Entry 7TDZ (electron microscopy, 6.90 A resolution (low resolution: residue-level contacts below are approximate; hydrogen-bond / salt-bridge calls are withheld)); this record covers chains L and A of the 32 polymer chains in the assembly.

== Chain L ==
Molecule: Nup205
From: Xenopus laevis
UniProt: Q642R6 (Q642R6_XENLA); numbering as in UniProt (aligned over 1-2011)
Amino-acid sequence (2011 residues; each row starts with the number of its first residue):
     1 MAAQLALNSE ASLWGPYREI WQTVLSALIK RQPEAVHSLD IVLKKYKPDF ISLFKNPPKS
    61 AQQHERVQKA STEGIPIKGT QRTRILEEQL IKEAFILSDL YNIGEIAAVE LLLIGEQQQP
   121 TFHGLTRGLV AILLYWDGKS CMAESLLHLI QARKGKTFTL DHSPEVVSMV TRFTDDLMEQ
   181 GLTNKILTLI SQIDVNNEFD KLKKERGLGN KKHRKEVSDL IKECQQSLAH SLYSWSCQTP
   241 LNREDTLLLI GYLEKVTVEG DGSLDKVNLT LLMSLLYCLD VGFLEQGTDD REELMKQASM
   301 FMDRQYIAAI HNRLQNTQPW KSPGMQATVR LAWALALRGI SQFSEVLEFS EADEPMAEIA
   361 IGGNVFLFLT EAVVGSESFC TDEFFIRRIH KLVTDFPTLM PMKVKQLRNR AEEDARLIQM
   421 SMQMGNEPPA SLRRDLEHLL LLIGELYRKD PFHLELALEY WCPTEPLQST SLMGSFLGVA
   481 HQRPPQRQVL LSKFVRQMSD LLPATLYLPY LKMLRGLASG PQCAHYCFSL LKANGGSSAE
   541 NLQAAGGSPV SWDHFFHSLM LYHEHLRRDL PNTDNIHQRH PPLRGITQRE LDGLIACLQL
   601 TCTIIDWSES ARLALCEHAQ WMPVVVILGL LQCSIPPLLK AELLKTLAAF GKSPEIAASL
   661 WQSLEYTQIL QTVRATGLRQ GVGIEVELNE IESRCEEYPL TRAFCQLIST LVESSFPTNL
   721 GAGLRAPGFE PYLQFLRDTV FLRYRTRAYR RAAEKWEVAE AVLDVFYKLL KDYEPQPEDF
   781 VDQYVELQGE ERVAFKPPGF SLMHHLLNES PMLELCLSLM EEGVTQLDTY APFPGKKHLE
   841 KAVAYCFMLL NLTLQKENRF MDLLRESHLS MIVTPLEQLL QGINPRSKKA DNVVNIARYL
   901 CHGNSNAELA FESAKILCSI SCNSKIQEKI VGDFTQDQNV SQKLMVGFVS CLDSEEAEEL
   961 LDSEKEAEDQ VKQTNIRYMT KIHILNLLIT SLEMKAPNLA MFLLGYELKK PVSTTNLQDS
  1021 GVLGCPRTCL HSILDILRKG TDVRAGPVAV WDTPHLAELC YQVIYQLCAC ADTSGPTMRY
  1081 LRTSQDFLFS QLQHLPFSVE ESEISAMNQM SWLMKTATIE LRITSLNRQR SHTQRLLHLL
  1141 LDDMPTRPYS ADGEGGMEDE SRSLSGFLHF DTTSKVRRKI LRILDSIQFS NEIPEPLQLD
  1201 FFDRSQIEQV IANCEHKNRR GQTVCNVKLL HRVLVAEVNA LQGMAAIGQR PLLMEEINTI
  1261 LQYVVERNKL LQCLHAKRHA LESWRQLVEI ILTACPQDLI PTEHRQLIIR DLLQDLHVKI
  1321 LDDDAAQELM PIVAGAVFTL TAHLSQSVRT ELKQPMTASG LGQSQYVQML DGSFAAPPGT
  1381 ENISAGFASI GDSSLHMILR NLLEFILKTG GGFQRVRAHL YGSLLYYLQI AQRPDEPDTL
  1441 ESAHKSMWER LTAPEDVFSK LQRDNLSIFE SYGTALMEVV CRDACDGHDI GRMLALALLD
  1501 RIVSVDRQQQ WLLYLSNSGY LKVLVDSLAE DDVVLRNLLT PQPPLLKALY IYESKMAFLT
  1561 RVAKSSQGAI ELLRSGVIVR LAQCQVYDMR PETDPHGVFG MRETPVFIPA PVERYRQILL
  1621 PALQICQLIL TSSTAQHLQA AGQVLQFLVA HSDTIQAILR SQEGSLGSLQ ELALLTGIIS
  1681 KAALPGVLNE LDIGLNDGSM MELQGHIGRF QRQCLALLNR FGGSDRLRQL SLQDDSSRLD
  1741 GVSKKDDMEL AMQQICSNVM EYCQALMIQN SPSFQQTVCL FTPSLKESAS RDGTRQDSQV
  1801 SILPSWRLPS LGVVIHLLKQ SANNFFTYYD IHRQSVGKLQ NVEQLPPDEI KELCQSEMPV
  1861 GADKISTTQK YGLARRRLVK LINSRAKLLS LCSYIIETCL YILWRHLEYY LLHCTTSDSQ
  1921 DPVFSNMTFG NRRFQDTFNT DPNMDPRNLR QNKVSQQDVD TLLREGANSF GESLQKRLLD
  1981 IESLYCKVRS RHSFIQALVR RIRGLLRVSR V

== Chain A ==
Molecule: Nup160
From: Xenopus laevis
UniProt: A0A1L8GIX3 (A0A1L8GIX3_XENLA); residues 1-1435 here = UniProt positions 1-1435
Amino-acid sequence (1435 residues; row label = number of the first residue in the row):
     1 MAAAERHMTP FQAIDWAGSI TLPMVQRVGG FTRAIMAASV NLERSYMELI GAERETSRRN
    61 FRDLSLRPDV NLVIGGPKYA DCAGGYCYSE SSSLLSATRN RFLHWTSYAD TLELVEISLD
   121 INLVNNAVRL RILNCSILPG GVHICETPNN IVVLILTNQT VHRLILPHPS RMYRSEIISD
   181 SHIQSIFTDI GKTNFHDPSN TYVIPAIPGR APNTTASTAW LSSDGEALFA LPSISGGILV
   241 IKMPPHDMEG LVTIAELKQS SVMQRLLTGW MPSSIRGDQG PAHLPVSLAV HTLDHDSYLF
   301 ALCQDHKLRM WSYKDQMCLM VADMLEYVPV SKDIRQTAGT GHKLRLAFSE TLGILYLGVY
   361 LHTPKQGQFC VFQLMCAESN RYSLDHISSI FTNQETLIDF TFTLTSMDIW ALWLDDDNQT
   421 VVKHINFEEN QAGQWNPVFV NPLPEDDLAI SDEQEPQEAY LECLFAPGRF TIAAVQKAIQ
   481 ILRKGSGRVL DLSWEELRKD VTLTVENEIQ NAVIDYDVSQ EEFRQINIEN WCKFYTCCLQ
   541 YQETLSRPLA LLVHPDTNMV CLLRKGFLSF LAPCSLVEHL YLVPAEHLLT VDESVISDDI
   601 DAASDIVNLI QCLRMIADYI SEDMAYLMES ACCHLQSPER VAEQILEDLI ANDIDNIMEN
   661 IQNKLQDTRN PIRAIGFLLQ NMDYETNADM EQPQPNTRLN LSTLYGSITA SSVVCQAICK
   721 ISATRFLICR DLLILQHLLL RLGDMALIGA GQLLHSQQEL IPRAAQLLLS YYMIRWGSQC
   781 LACAVPVDIL ESNLQHLSVL ELSDSQVEKR RYTSGIQTIV ELFFEDVARK HFPHVFIQSG
   841 ASQLQEPLNW SDLIKRITNY LLQLLWPSNP NFQFAECLMR NCQYTQLQEY VRLLLPWCQV
   901 NVGSCHFMLA QCYLVAGEGH KALDCFSQAA SEVEREDFLE KLIRVEEGES VSPRLQYYNR
   961 VLRLLEDVGL PELVIQLATI AIGEASDDWR SQAALRTRIF KHHLDMGHNN QAYDALTQIP
  1021 DPSRQLDCLR QLVVVLCERS QLQDLVEFPY VNLHNEVVGI IESRARAVDL MTHNYYELLY
  1081 AFHIYRHNYR KAGSVMFEYG MRLGREVRTL RGLQKQVNSY LACLNCLRLI RPEYAWIVQP
  1141 VSGAVYERPG ASPKRNYDGE SSAVPSSSQI EILELRDLEK EYVLAQTRLT LAKHNPSTAA
  1201 IAGSSAAEEM VALLVQAGLF DTAISLCQTF KLALTSVFEG LACKCIRLQQ GGEAAQAEAW
  1261 EWLAANQLAT VITTKESSAT DEAWRLMISY LDKYEAKNTL YHHCIINKLL SHGVPLPNWL
  1321 INRYKAMDAA ELLRLYLKYD LLEEAAELVL EYVDALLGKG HQYFGIQAPL SATSQLVWFP
  1381 YSAIDHLRQA LGENESNQHN QAILSKLQRK MDEYFQKLKK ATDDYKKLVQ KPLRA
Not modelled in the structure: 1-15, 402-469

== How chain L and chain A interact ==
Contacting residue pairs (128):
  T464(L) - S1197(A)
  E465(L) - S1197(A)
  E465(L) - T1198(A)
  E465(L) - I1201(A)
  P466(L) - N1195(A)
  P466(L) - P1196(A)
  P466(L) - S1197(A)
  P466(L) - T1198(A)
  L467(L) - N1195(A)
  L467(L) - S1197(A)
  Q468(L) - L1191(A)
  Q468(L) - A1192(A)
  Q468(L) - K1193(A)
  Q468(L) - H1194(A)
  Q468(L) - N1195(A)
  Q468(L) - P1196(A)
  T470(L) - E1261(A)
  K532(L) - Q1216(A)
  S610(L) - R1247(A)
  L613(L) - R1247(A)
  A614(L) - R1247(A)
  C616(L) - H1312(A)
  E617(L) - C1243(A)
  E617(L) - I1246(A)
  E617(L) - R1247(A)
  E617(L) - K1308(A)
  E617(L) - H1312(A)
  H618(L) - K1308(A)
  A619(L) - K1308(A)
  S653(L) - Q1250(A)
  P654(L) - Q1250(A)
  P654(L) - G1251(A)
  E655(L) - I1246(A)
  E655(L) - R1247(A)
  E655(L) - L1248(A)
  E655(L) - Q1249(A)
  E655(L) - Q1250(A)
  E655(L) - G1251(A)
  E655(L) - H1312(A)
  E655(L) - V1314(A)
  I656(L) - Q1250(A)
  A657(L) - Q1250(A)
  A658(L) - G1313(A)
  S659(L) - H1312(A)
  S659(L) - G1313(A)
  S659(L) - V1314(A)
  Q662(L) - G1313(A)
  Q662(L) - P1315(A)
  Y666(L) - Y1339(A)
  Y666(L) - D1340(A)
  V673(L) - S1396(A)
  V673(L) - N1397(A)
  R674(L) - S1396(A)
  A675(L) - E1395(A)
  A675(L) - S1396(A)
  T676(L) - S1396(A)
  G721(L) - E1343(A)
  A722(L) - E1343(A)
  G723(L) - E1343(A)
  G723(L) - H1399(A)
  G723(L) - N1400(A)
  G723(L) - I1403(A)
  L724(L) - E1343(A)
  L724(L) - N1397(A)
  L724(L) - H1399(A)
  L724(L) - N1400(A)
  R725(L) - N1397(A)
  E786(L) - H1399(A)
  L787(L) - Q1398(A)
  L787(L) - H1399(A)
  L787(L) - A1402(A)
  Q788(L) - N1397(A)
  Q788(L) - Q1398(A)
  Q788(L) - H1399(A)
  Q788(L) - N1400(A)
  Q788(L) - Q1401(A)
  Q788(L) - A1402(A)
  Q788(L) - I1403(A)
  Q788(L) - S1405(A)
  G789(L) - A1402(A)
  E790(L) - Q1398(A)
  R792(L) - Q1398(A)
  D1200(L) - K1275(A)
  F1201(L) - K1275(A)
  L1241(L) - E1276(A)
  G1243(L) - D1281(A)
  G1243(L) - R1285(A)
  M1244(L) - S1277(A)
  M1244(L) - D1281(A)
  M1244(L) - E1282(A)
  M1244(L) - W1284(A)
  M1244(L) - R1285(A)
  A1245(L) - T1274(A)
  A1245(L) - E1276(A)
  A1245(L) - S1277(A)
  A1245(L) - E1282(A)
  A1245(L) - R1285(A)
  A1246(L) - E1276(A)
  A1246(L) - S1277(A)
  A1246(L) - S1278(A)
  A1246(L) - D1281(A)
  I1247(L) - W1260(A)
  I1247(L) - E1276(A)
  I1247(L) - S1277(A)
  I1247(L) - S1278(A)  covalent bond
  I1247(L) - A1279(A)
  I1247(L) - T1280(A)
  I1247(L) - D1281(A)
  I1247(L) - E1282(A)
  G1248(L) - W1260(A)
  G1248(L) - S1277(A)
  G1248(L) - S1278(A)
  G1248(L) - A1279(A)
  G1248(L) - E1282(A)
  Q1249(L) - W1260(A)
  Q1249(L) - T1273(A)
  Q1249(L) - T1274(A)
  Q1249(L) - K1275(A)
  Q1249(L) - E1276(A)
  Q1249(L) - S1277(A)
  Q1249(L) - S1278(A)
  R1250(L) - Q1256(A)
  R1250(L) - S1277(A)
  R1250(L) - S1278(A)
  P1251(L) - W1260(A)
  L1253(L) - K1275(A)
  L1253(L) - E1276(A)
  M1254(L) - E1253(A)
Other interface residues (no listed pair), chain L (57 interface residues in all): E609, L615, L660, L1252, E1256
Other interface residues (no listed pair), chain A (58 interface residues in all): A1200, E1239, K1244, I1272, L1337, L1341, L1342

== Overview ==
57 residues of chain L and 58 residues of chain A are in contact, with 1 covalent bond.
Here chain L is Nup205 and chain A is Nup160, both from Xenopus laevis. Entry 7TDZ (Cryo-EM model of protomer
of the cytoplasmic ring of the nuclear pore complex from Xenopus laevis) was determined by electron
microscopy.
